PDB entry 5L5V | X-ray diffraction, 2.70 A resolution | chains F and G of the 28 polymer chains in the assembly

Chain F:
Molecule: Probable proteasome subunit alpha type-7
Source organism: Saccharomyces cerevisiae (strain ATCC 204508 / S288c)
Notes: EC 3.4.25.1
UniProt: P21242 (PSA7_YEAST); residues -3 to 284 here correspond to UniProt positions 1-288 (UniProt number = residue number + 4)
Sequence (288 residues; row label = number of the first residue in the row; numbers below 1 keep their minus sign (Met-3 is residue -3)):
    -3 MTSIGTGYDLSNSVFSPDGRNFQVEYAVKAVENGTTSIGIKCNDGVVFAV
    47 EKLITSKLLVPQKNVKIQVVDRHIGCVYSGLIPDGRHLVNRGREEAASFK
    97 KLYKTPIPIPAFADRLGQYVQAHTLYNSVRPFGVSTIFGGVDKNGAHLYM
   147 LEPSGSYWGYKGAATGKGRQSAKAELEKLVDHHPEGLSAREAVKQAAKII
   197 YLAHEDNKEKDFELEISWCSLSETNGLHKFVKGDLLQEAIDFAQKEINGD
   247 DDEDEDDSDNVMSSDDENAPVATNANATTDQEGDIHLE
Disordered / not traced: -3 to 1, 245-284

Chain G:
Molecule: Proteasome subunit alpha type-1
Source organism: Saccharomyces cerevisiae (strain ATCC 204508 / S288c)
Notes: EC 3.4.25.1
UniProt: P21243 (PSA1_YEAST); residues -8 to 243 here correspond to UniProt positions 1-252 (UniProt number = residue number + 9)
Sequence (252 residues; numbered -8 to 243; the number before each row is that of its first residue; numbers below 1 keep their minus sign (Met-8 is residue -8)):
    -8 MSGAAAASAAGYDRHITIFSPEGRLYQVEYAFKATNQTNINSLAVRGKDC
    42 TVVISQKKVPDKLLDPTTVSYIFCISRTIGMVVNGPIPDARNAALRAKAE
    92 AAEFRYKYGYDMPCDVLAKRMANLSQIYTQRAYMRPLGVILTFVSVDEEL
   142 GPSIYKTDPAGYYVGYKATATGPKQQEITTNLENHFKKSKIDHINEESWE
   192 KVVEFAITHMIDALGTEFSKNDLEVGVATKDKFFTLSAENIEERLVAIAE
   242 QD
Disordered / not traced: -8 to 1, 243
Ion coordination: Mg2+: Thr8, Tyr119, Arg122, Met125

Chain F / chain G interface:
Pairs across the interface (60):
  Thr2(F) with His6(G)
  Gly3(F) with His6(G)
  Tyr4(F) with Arg5(G); His6(G); Tyr21(G)
  Ser9(F) with Arg126(G)
  Val10(F) with His6(G); Gln18(G)
  Phe11(F) with Gln18(G), hydrogen bond (backbone-side chain); Tyr21(G); Ala22(G), hydrophobic; Arg126(G); Pro127(G)
  Ser12(F) with Tyr21(G)
  Pro13(F) with Tyr21(G), hydrophobic; Lys24(G), hydrogen bond (backbone-side chain)
  Asp14(F) with Lys24(G)
  Gly15(F) with Tyr21(G); Ala25(G)
  Lys37(F) with Asp56(G), salt bridge
  Asp110(F) with Arg82(G)
  Gln114(F) with Arg82(G), hydrogen bond (side chain-backbone); Asn83(G); Leu86(G)
  Gln117(F) with Pro79(G); Asp80(G); Asn83(G), hydrogen bond; Arg126(G), hydrogen bond
  Thr120(F) with Arg126(G), hydrogen bond (backbone-side chain)
  Leu121(F) with Tyr124(G); Arg126(G)
  Tyr122(F) with Tyr124(G); Met125(G), hydrophobic
  Ser150(F) with Pro79(G)
  Gly151(F) with Pro79(G)
  Ser152(F) with Ile78(G); Pro79(G)
  Tyr153(F) with Arg82(G), hydrogen bond (backbone-side chain)
  Trp154(F) with Leu55(G), hydrophobic; Thr59(G); Val60(G), hydrophobic; Ser61(G); Tyr62(G); Ile78(G), hydrophobic; Arg82(G)
  Gly155(F) with Leu55(G); Asp56(G), hydrogen bond (backbone-backbone); Thr59(G), hydrogen bond (backbone-side chain)
  Tyr156(F) with Leu54(G); Leu55(G); Asp56(G)
  Lys157(F) with Lys53(G); Leu54(G), hydrogen bond (backbone-backbone); Leu55(G)
  Gly158(F) with Leu54(G)
  Leu172(F) with Leu54(G), hydrophobic
  Glu173(F) with Lys53(G); Leu54(G)
  Val176(F) with Leu54(G), hydrophobic
  Asp177(F) with Lys53(G), salt bridge
Other interface residues (no listed pair), chain F (32 interface residues in all): Tyr145, Lys169
Other interface residues (no listed pair), chain G (29 interface residues in all): Asp52, Pro57, Leu128, Gly129

Summary:
32 residues of chain F face 29 of chain G across their interface; the contacts include 10 hydrogen bonds and 2
salt bridges. Among the polar pairs are Lys37(F)-Asp56(G), Asp177(F)-Lys53(G) and Phe11(F)-Gln18(G). The Mg2+
site is built by Thr8(G), Tyr119(G), Arg122(G) and Met125(G).
Here chain F is Probable proteasome subunit alpha type-7 and chain G is Proteasome subunit alpha type-1, both
from Saccharomyces cerevisiae (strain ATCC 204508 / S288c). Entry 5L5V ('Yeast 20S proteasome with human
beta5i (1-138; V31M) and human beta6 (97-111; 118-133) in complex with ...) was determined by X-ray
diffraction together with 5L52, 5L54, 5L55, 5L5A, 5L5B, 5L5D and 30 further entries from the same study.
